5LC2 - chain A; structure by X-ray diffraction, 1.80 A resolution.

[Chain A]
Name: Protein FAM3C
From: Homo sapiens
Reference sequence: Q92520 (FAM3C_HUMAN); residues 55-227 here = UniProt positions 55-227
Sequence (205 residues; row label = number of the first residue in the row):
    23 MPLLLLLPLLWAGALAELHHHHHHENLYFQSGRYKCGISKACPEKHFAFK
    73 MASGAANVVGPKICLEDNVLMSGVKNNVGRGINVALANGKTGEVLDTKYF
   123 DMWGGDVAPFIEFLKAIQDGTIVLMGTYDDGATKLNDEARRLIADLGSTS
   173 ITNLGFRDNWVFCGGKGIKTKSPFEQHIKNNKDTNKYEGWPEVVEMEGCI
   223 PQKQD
Disordered / not traced: 23-54, 227
Differences from the reference sequence: initiating methionine (23); expression tag (24-54)
Cystine bridges: C64-C221
Reported in the primary citation:
  - contacts within the chain: C58-C86, C64-C221, P65-H68 (pi stacking), H68-P223 (pi stacking), F71-F196

[Overview]
From the paper: contacts within the chain involving C58, C86 and C64 among others.
Chain A is Protein FAM3C (Homo sapiens); the structure, Xray structure of human FAM3C ILEI monomer, was
determined by X-ray diffraction, deposited together with 5LC3 and 5LC4.
